PDB entry 8ZC9 | electron microscopy, 3.14 A resolution | chains A and D of the 6 polymer chains in the assembly

== Chain A (and D) ==
Molecule: SIR2-like domain-containing protein
Organism: Bacillus subtilis
Notes: chain D of this document is another copy of the same molecule, construct and numbering; everything in this record applies to it too
UniProt: D4G637 (D4G637_BACNB); residue numbers follow UniProt; this construct covers 1-1005
Sequence (1005 residues; each row starts with the number of its first residue):
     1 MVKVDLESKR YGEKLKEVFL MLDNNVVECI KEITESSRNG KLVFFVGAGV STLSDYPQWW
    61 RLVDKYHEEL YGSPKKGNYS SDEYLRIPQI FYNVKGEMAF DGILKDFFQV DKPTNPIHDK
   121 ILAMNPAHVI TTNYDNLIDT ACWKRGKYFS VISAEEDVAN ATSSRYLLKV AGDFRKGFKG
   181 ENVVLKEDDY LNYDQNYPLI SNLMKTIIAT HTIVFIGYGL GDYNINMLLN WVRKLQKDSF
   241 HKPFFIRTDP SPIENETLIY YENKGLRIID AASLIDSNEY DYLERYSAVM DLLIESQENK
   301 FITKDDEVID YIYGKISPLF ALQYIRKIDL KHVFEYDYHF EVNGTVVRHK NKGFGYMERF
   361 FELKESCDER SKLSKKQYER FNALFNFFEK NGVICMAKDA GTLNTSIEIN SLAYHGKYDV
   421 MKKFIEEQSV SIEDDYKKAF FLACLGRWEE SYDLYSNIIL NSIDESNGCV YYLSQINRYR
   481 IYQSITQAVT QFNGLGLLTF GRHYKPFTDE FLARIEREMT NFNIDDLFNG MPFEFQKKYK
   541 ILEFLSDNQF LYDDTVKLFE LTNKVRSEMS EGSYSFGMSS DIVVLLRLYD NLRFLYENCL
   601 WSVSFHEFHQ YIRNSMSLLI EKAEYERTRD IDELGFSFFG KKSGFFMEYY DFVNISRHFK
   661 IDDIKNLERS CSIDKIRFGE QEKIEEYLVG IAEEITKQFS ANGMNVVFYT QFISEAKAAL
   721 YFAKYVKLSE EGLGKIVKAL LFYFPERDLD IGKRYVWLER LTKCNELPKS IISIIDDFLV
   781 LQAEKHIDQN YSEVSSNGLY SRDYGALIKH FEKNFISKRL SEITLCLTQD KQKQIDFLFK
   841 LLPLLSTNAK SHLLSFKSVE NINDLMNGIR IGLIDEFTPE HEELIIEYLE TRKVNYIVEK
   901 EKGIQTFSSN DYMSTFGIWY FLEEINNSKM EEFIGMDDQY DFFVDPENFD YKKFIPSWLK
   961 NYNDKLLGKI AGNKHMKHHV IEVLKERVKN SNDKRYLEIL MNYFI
Unresolved in the structure: 1-5
Construct notes: conflict Ala171 (His in D4G637)
Ligand contacts: NAD (nicotinamide-adenine-dinucleotide): Ala48, Gly49, Thr52, Leu53, Gln58, Trp60, Asn78, Tyr79, Tyr84, Gly217, Tyr218, Gly219, Thr248, Asp249, Tyr282, Tyr286
Reported in the primary citation:
  - binding site for NAD: Gln58, Trp60, Tyr84, Asp249, Tyr282
  - conformationally variable residues (order/disorder transition): Ile904 to Phe907
  - catalytic residues: Asn133, Tyr134, Asp135 (by similarity / conservation)
  - mutagenesis - Y134A, D135A, N202A, L1000A/M1001A: decreased catalytic activity on TTP
  - mutagenesis - R86E: decreased catalytic activity
  - mutagenesis - Y260E: unchanged catalytic activity
  - mutagenesis - R86E: decreased stability

== Chain A / chain D interface ==
Pairs across the interface (24; chain A residue first):
  Leu70(A) - Glu256(D)
  Tyr71(A) - Glu254(D)
  Tyr71(A) - Glu256(D)
  Tyr71(A) - Thr257(D)  hydrogen bond
  Ser80(A) - Ser80(D)
  Ser81(A) - Asp82(D)  hydrogen bond
  Asp82(A) - Asn226(D)
  Arg86(A) - Gly221(D)
  Arg86(A) - Asn226(D)
  Arg86(A) - Tyr261(D)
  Gln89(A) - Tyr260(D)
  Ile90(A) - Tyr260(D)  hydrophobic
  Asn93(A) - Tyr260(D)
  Asp188(A) - Arg233(D)  salt bridge
  Arg233(A) - Leu191(D)
  Glu254(A) - Tyr71(D)
  Glu256(A) - Leu70(D)
  Glu256(A) - Tyr71(D)
  Thr257(A) - Tyr71(D)  hydrogen bond
  Ile259(A) - Val94(D)  hydrophobic
  Tyr260(A) - Gln89(D)
  Tyr260(A) - Ile90(D)  hydrophobic
  Tyr260(A) - Glu187(D)
  Tyr261(A) - Arg86(D)
Other interface residues (no listed pair), chain A (20 interface residues in all): Val94, Glu187, Leu191
Other interface residues (no listed pair), chain D (22 interface residues in all): Ser81, Asn93, Asp188, Asn230

== Overview ==
20 residues of chain A and 22 residues of chain D are in contact; the contacts include 3 hydrogen bonds and 1
salt bridge. Among the polar pairs are Asp188(A)-Arg233(D), Tyr71(A)-Thr257(D) and Ser81(A)-Asp82(D). The
paper reports catalytic residues Asn133(A), Tyr134(A) and Asp135(A); Y134A, D135A and N202A of chain A, among
others, reduce catalytic activity on TTP; 6 substitutions were tested in all.
Chain A and chain D are both SIR2-like domain-containing protein (Bacillus subtilis); the structure, The
Cryo-EM structure of DSR2-Tail tube-NAD+ complex, was determined by electron microscopy (same publication as
8Y13, 8Y34, 8Y3M, 8Y3W and 8Y3Y).
